Entry 6EJM (X-ray diffraction, 2.15 A resolution); this record covers chains A and B of the 4 polymer chains in the assembly.

[Chain A (and B)]
Molecule: CD81 antigen
From: Homo sapiens
Notes: chain B of this document is another copy of the same molecule, construct and numbering; everything in this record applies to it too
UniProtKB: P60033 (CD81_HUMAN); residues 112-202 here = UniProt positions 112-202
Amino-acid sequence (99 residues; each row starts with the number of its first residue):
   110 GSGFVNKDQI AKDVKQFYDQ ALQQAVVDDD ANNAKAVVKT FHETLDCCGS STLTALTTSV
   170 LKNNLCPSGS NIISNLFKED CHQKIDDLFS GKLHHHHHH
Disordered / not traced: 110-112, 138-139, 206-208 (chain B: 110-112, 138-140, 204-208)
Construct notes: expression tag (110-111, 203-208)
Disulfide bonds: C156-C190, C157-C175
Curated features (UniProtKB/Swiss-Prot):
  - site (Important for interaction with integrin): K116, K144, K148

[Chain A / chain B interface]
Residue-residue contacts (54):
  F113(A) with Q129(B)
  V114(A) with D122(B); Q125(B); F126(B); Q129(B), hydrogen bond (backbone-side chain)
  K116(A) with F126(B)
  Q118(A) with D122(B), hydrogen bond
  I119(A) with D122(B); V123(B), hydrophobic; F126(B), hydrophobic
  D122(A) with V114(B); I119(B)
  V123(A) with I119(B), hydrophobic
  F126(A) with V114(B), hydrophobic; K116(B); F198(B)
  Q129(A) with F113(B); V114(B), hydrogen bond (side chain-backbone)
  N142(A) with S199(B)
  A145(A) with G200(B); H203(B)
  V146(A) with F198(B); G200(B)
  K148(A) with H203(B)
  T149(A) with D196(B); L197(B); G200(B), hydrogen bond (side chain-backbone); K201(B), hydrogen bond (side chain-backbone); L202(B), hydrogen bond (side chain-backbone); H203(B), hydrogen bond
  F150(A) with L197(B); F198(B), hydrophobic
  E152(A) with H203(B)
  T153(A) with T153(B); L202(B), hydrogen bond (side chain-backbone)
  L154(A) with T153(B)
  L197(A) with T149(B); F150(B); T153(B)
  F198(A) with F126(B); V146(B); F150(B), hydrophobic
  S199(A) with N142(B)
  G200(A) with A145(B); V146(B); T149(B), hydrogen bond (backbone-side chain)
  K201(A) with T149(B), hydrogen bond (backbone-side chain)
  L202(A) with T149(B), hydrogen bond (backbone-side chain); T153(B)
  H203(A) with A145(B), hydrogen bond (side chain-backbone); K148(B); T149(B), hydrogen bond; E152(B)
  H204(A) with E152(B), salt bridge
Interface residues without a listed pair, chain A (28 interface residues in all): Q125, D196
Interface residues without a listed pair, chain B (27 interface residues in all): Q133, L154

[Overview]
The interface between chain A and chain B involves 28 residues on one side and 27 on the other, with 13
hydrogen bonds and 1 salt bridge. Polar contacts include H204(A)-E152(B), V114(A)-Q129(B) and Q118(A)-D122(B).
Both chains are CD81 antigen (Homo sapiens). Entry 6EJM (Crystal structure of human CD81 large extracellular
loop in complex with single chain fv fragment 5) was determined by X-ray diffraction, deposited together with
6EJG and 6EK2.
